Entry 6K0B (electron microscopy, 4.30 A resolution (low resolution: residue-level contacts below are approximate; hydrogen-bond / salt-bridge calls are withheld)); this record covers chains D and V of the 14 polymer chains in the assembly.

== Chain D ==
Name: Ribonuclease P protein component 3
Organism: Methanocaldococcus jannaschii (strain ATCC 43067 / DSM 2661 / JAL-1 / JCM 10045 / NBRC 100440)
Notes: EC 3.1.26.5; fragment: Rpp30
UniProtKB: Q58539 (RNP3_METJA); numbering as in UniProt (aligned over 1-232)
Chain sequence (232 residues; numbered 1 to 232; the number before each row is that of its first residue):
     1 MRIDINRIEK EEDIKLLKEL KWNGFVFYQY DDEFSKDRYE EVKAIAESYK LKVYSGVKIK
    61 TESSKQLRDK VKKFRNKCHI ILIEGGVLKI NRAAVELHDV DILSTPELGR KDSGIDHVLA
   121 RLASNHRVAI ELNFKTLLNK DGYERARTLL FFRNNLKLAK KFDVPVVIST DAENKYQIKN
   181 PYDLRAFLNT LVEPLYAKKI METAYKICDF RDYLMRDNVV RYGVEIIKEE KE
Not modelled in the structure: 1

== Chain V ==
Molecule: tRNA
Organism: Escherichia coli
Notes: fragment: tRNA
Sequence (83 nucleotides; numbered 1 to 83; the number before each row is that of its first residue):
     1 GGUGGGGUUC CCGAGCGGCC AAAGGGAGCA GACUCUAAAU CUGCCGUCAU CGACUUCGAA
    61 GGUUCGAAUC CUUCCCCCAC CAC

== How chain D and chain V interact ==
Residue-residue contacts - 10 pairs, chain D then chain V:
  Lys65(D) - C10(V)
  Lys65(D) - C11(V)
  Gln66(D) - C10(V)
  Arg68(D) - C10(V)
  Asp69(D) - C10(V)
  Arg92(D) - C76(V)
  Arg92(D) - C77(V)
  Val118(D) - C76(V)
  Arg121(D) - C75(V)
  Arg121(D) - C76(V)
Also at the interface, not in a pair above, chain D (8 interface residues in all): Ser64
Also at the interface, not in a pair above, chain V (7 interface residues in all): A27, C74

== In short ==
The interface between chain D and chain V involves 8 residues on one side and 7 on the other.
Chain D is Ribonuclease P protein component 3 (Methanocaldococcus jannaschii (strain ATCC 43067 / DSM 2661 /
JAL-1 / JCM 10045 / NBRC 100440)) and chain V is tRNA (Escherichia coli); the structure, cryo-EM structure of
archaeal Ribonuclease P with mature tRNA, was determined by electron microscopy together with 6K0A from the
same study.
